PDB entry 4J5L | X-ray diffraction, 2.20 A resolution | chain A

Chain A:
Molecule: Unconventional myosin-Va
Organism: Homo sapiens
Notes: fragment: C-terminal Globular Tail
Reference sequence: Q9Y4I1 (MYO5A_HUMAN); residue numbers follow UniProt; this construct covers 1448-1855
Sequence (408 residues; row label = number of the first residue in the row):
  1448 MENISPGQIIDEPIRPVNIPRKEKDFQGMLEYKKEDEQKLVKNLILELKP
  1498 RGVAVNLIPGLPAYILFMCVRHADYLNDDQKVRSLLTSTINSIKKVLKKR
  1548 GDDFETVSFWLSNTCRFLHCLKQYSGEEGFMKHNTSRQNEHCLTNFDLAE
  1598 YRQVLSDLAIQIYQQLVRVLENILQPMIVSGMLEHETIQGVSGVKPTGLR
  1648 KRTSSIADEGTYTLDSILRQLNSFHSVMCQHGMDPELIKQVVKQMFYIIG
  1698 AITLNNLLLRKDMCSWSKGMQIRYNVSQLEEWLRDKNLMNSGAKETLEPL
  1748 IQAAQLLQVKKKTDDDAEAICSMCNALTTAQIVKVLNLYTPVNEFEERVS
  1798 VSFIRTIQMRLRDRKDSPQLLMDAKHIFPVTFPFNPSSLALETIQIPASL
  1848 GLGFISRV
Not modelled in the structure: 1448-1472, 1640-1654
Swiss-Prot annotation at these positions:
  - modified residue: S1452 (Phosphoserine), S1652 (Phosphoserine), T1760 (Phosphothreonine)

Overview:
Chain A is Unconventional myosin-Va (Homo sapiens); the structure, Structure of the Cargo Binding Domain from
Human Myosin Va, was determined by X-ray diffraction, deposited together with 4J5M and 4L8T.
